6VCL - chains A and B; structure by X-ray diffraction, 2.06 A resolution.

== Chain A ==
Name: Diaminopimelate epimerase
Organism: Escherichia coli (strain K12)
Notes: EC 5.1.1.7
UniProt: P0A6K1 (DAPF_ECOLI); numbering as in UniProt (aligned over 1-274)
Amino-acid sequence (275 residues; row label = number of the first residue in the row; numbering starts at 0):
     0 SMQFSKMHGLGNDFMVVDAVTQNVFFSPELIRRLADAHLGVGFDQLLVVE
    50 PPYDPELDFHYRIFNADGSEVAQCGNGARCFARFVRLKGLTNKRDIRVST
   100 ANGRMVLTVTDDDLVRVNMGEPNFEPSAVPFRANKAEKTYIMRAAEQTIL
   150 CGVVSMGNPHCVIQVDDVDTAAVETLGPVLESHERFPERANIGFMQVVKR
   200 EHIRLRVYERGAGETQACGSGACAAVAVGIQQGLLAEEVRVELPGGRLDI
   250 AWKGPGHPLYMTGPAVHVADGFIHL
Sequence notes: expression tag (0); engineered mutation Ala36 (Arg in P0A6K1), Ala268 (Tyr in P0A6K1)
Curated features (UniProtKB/Swiss-Prot):
  - active site: Cys73 (Proton donor), Cys217 (Proton acceptor)
  - binding site (substrate): Asn11, Gln44, Asn64, Gly74, Asn75, Asn157, Asn190, Glu208, Arg209, Gly218, Ser219
  - site (Could be important to modulate the pK values of the two catalytic cysteine residues): His159, Glu208

== Chain B ==
Name: RNA pyrophosphohydrolase
Organism: Escherichia coli (strain K12)
Notes: EC 3.6.1.-
UniProt: P0A776 (RPPH_ECOLI); numbering as in UniProt (aligned over 1-160)
Amino-acid sequence (161 residues; row label = number of the first residue in the row; numbering starts at 0):
     0 SMIDDDGYRPNVGIVICNRQGQVMWARRFGQHSWQFPQGGINPGESAEQA
    50 MYRELFEEVGLSRKDVRILASTRNWLRYKLPKRLVRWDTKPVCIGQKQKW
   100 FLLQLVSGDAEINMQTSSTPEFDGWRWVSYWYPVRQVVSFKRDVYRRVMK
   150 EFASVVMSLAA
Unresolved in the structure: 160
Sequence notes: expression tag (0); engineered mutation Ala159 (Gln in P0A776), Ala160 (Glu in P0A776)
Ion coordination: Mg2+ site 1: Gln37, Glu57, Glu120 (together with pppGpp); Mg2+ site 2 near Glu53 (its only coordinating residue here); Mg2+ site 3: Glu53, Glu57, Glu120
Ligand contacts: pppGpp (0O2; guanosine 5'-(tetrahydrogen triphosphate) 3'-(trihydrogen diphosphate)): Arg8, Asn10, Arg27, Gln30, Ser32, Trp33, Gln34, Gln37, Gly38, Gly39, Glu57, Tyr77, Leu83, Gln95, Glu120, Val137, Phe139, Lys140
Curated features (UniProtKB/Swiss-Prot):
  - motif: Gly38 to Gly59 (Nudix box)
Reported in the primary citation:
  - binding site for pppGpp: Arg8, Asn10, Arg27, Gln37, Tyr77, Gln95, Lys140
  - Mg2+ coordination: Gln37, Glu53, Glu57, Glu120
  - catalytic residues: Glu56 (proposed by the authors, not directly observed)

== Chain A / chain B interface ==
Contacting residue pairs - 33 pairs, chain A then chain B:
  Ala18(A) - Arg145(B)  hydrogen bond (backbone-side chain)
  Val19(A) - Trp130(B)  hydrophobic
  Val19(A) - Val133(B)
  Val19(A) - Arg145(B)  hydrogen bond (backbone-side chain)
  Thr20(A) - Trp130(B)
  Thr20(A) - Arg145(B)
  Thr20(A) - Lys149(B)
  Gln21(A) - Arg145(B)  hydrogen bond (backbone-side chain)
  Asn22(A) - Arg145(B)
  Glu49(A) - Arg134(B)  salt bridge
  Pro50(A) - Trp130(B)
  Pro50(A) - Val133(B)  hydrophobic
  Pro50(A) - Arg134(B)  hydrogen bond (backbone-side chain)
  Pro51(A) - Ser128(B)
  Pro51(A) - Trp130(B)
  Pro51(A) - Tyr131(B)
  Pro51(A) - Arg134(B)  hydrogen bond (backbone-side chain)
  Tyr52(A) - Tyr131(B)
  Tyr52(A) - Arg134(B)  hydrogen bond
  Asp53(A) - Tyr131(B)
  Pro54(A) - Arg125(B)
  Pro54(A) - Val127(B)  hydrophobic
  Pro54(A) - Ser128(B)  hydrogen bond (backbone-backbone)
  Pro54(A) - Tyr131(B)
  Glu55(A) - Arg125(B)
  Leu56(A) - Ser128(B)  hydrogen bond (backbone-side chain)
  Phe58(A) - Trp130(B)
  Gly88(A) - Met156(B)
  Leu89(A) - Trp130(B)  hydrogen bond (backbone-side chain)
  Leu89(A) - Met156(B)
  Thr90(A) - Met156(B)
  Asn91(A) - Met156(B)
  Asn91(A) - Ala159(B)
Also at the interface, not in a pair above, chain A (20 interface residues in all): Asp57, His59
Also at the interface, not in a pair above, chain B (13 interface residues in all): Gln135, Ala152

== In short ==
20 residues of chain A face 13 of chain B across their interface, with 9 hydrogen bonds and 1 salt bridge.
Polar pairs include Glu49(A)-Arg134(B), Ala18(A)-Arg145(B) and Val19(A)-Arg145(B). Bound to chain B: pppGpp.
The paper reports the catalytic residue Glu56(B); a binding site for pppGpp at Arg8(B), Asn10(B) and Arg27(B)
among others.
Here chain A is Diaminopimelate epimerase and chain B is RNA pyrophosphohydrolase, both from Escherichia coli
(strain K12). Entry 6VCL (Crystal structure of E.coli RppH-DapF in complex with pppGpp, Mg2+ and F-) was
determined by X-ray diffraction, deposited together with 6VCK and 6VCM.
